PDB entry 4I4T | X-ray diffraction, 1.80 A resolution | chains C and E of the 6 polymer chains in the assembly

== Chain C ==
Name: Tubulin alpha-1B chain
Organism: Bos taurus
UniProtKB: P81947 (TBA1B_BOVIN); residues 1-450 here = UniProt positions 1-450
Chain sequence (450 residues; row label = number of the first residue in the row):
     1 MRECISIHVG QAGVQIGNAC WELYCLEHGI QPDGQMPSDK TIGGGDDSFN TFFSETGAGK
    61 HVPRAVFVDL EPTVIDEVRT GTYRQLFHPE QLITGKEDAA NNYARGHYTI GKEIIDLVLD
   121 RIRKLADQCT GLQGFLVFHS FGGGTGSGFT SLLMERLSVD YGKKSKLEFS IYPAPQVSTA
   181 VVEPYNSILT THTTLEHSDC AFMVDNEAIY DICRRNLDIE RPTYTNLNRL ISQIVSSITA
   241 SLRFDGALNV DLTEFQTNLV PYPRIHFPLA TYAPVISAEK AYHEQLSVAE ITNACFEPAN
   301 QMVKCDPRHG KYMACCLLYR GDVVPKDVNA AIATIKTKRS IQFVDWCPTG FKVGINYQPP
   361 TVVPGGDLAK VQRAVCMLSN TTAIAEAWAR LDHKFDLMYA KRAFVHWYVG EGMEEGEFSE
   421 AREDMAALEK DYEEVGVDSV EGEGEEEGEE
Not modelled in the structure: 441-450
Ion coordination: Ca2+: D39, T41, G44, E55
Residues lining bound ligands:
  - GTP (guanosine-5'-triphosphate): G10, Q11, A12, Q15, I16, D69, D98, A99, A100, N101, S140, G142, G143, G144, T145, G146, I171, P173, V177, S178, T179, E183, N206, Y224, L227, N228, I231
  - tyrosine (TYR): Y262, R264, I265, D431, E434, V435

== Chain E ==
Name: Stathmin-4
Organism: Rattus norvegicus
UniProtKB: P63043 (STMN4_RAT); residues 3-145 here correspond to UniProt positions 47-189 (UniProt number = residue number + 44)
Chain sequence (143 residues; row label = number of the first residue in the row):
     3 MADMEVIELN KCTSGQSFEV ILKPPSFDGV PEFNASLPRR RDPSLEEIQK KLEAAEERRK
    63 YQEAELLKHL AEKREHEREV IQKAIEENNN FIKMAKEKLA QKMESNKENR EAHLAAMLER
   123 LQEKDKHAEE VRKNKELKEE ASR
Not modelled in the structure: 3-5, 29-43, 144-145
Sequence notes: cloning artifact (3-4)
Swiss-Prot annotation at these positions:
  - modified residue: S46 (Phosphoserine)

== Interface between chain C and chain E ==
Pairs across the interface - 33 pairs, chain C then chain E:
  H107(C) with L101(E); K104(E); M105(E)
  Y108(C) with K104(E); M105(E), hydrophobic; N108(E), hydrogen bond
  T109(C) with R112(E)
  K112(C) with M105(E)
  E155(C) with L101(E); K104(E), salt bridge
  R156(C) with L101(E)
  S158(C) with F93(E); I94(E)
  V159(C) with I94(E); A97(E), hydrophobic; K98(E)
  G162(C) with I94(E)
  K163(C) with N90(E); F93(E)
  T193(C) with K104(E)
  H197(C) with F93(E)
  V409(C) with H115(E), hydrogen bond (backbone-side chain)
  G410(C) with R112(E); H115(E)
  E411(C) with N108(E), hydrogen bond (backbone-side chain); R112(E), salt bridge
  G412(C) with N108(E), hydrogen bond (backbone-side chain); N111(E), hydrogen bond (backbone-side chain); R112(E)
  M413(C) with N108(E)
  E414(C) with S107(E); N111(E), hydrogen bond
  E417(C) with N108(E)
Interface residues without a listed pair, chain C (21 interface residues in all): L152, E196
Interface residues without a listed pair, chain E (14 interface residues in all): K100

== Overview ==
21 residues of chain C face 14 of chain E across their interface; the contacts include 6 hydrogen bonds and 2
salt bridges. Polar contacts include E155(C)-K104(E), E411(C)-R112(E) and Y108(C)-N108(E). Bound to chain C:
tyrosine and GTP.
Chain C is Tubulin alpha-1B chain (Bos taurus) and chain E is Stathmin-4 (Rattus norvegicus); the structure,
Crystal structure of tubulin-RB3-TTL-Zampanolide complex, was determined by X-ray diffraction (same
publication as 4I50 and 4I55).
